PDB entry 4QZ4 | X-ray diffraction, 3.00 A resolution | chains L and V of the 28 polymer chains in the assembly

# Chain L
Molecule: Proteasome subunit beta type-6
Organism: Saccharomyces cerevisiae
Notes: EC 3.4.25.1
UniProtKB: P23724 (PSB6_YEAST); residues 1-222 here correspond to UniProt positions 20-241 (UniProt number = residue number + 19)
Chain sequence (222 residues; each row starts with the number of its first residue):
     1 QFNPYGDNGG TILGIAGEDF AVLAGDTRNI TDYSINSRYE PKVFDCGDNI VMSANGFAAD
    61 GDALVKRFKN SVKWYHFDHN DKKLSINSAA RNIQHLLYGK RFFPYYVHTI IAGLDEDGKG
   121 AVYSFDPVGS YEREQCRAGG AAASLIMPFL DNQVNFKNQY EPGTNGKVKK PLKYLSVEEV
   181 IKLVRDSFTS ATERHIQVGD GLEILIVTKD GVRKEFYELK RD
Ion coordination: Mg2+: Asp-222 (shared with Ile-163(V), Asp-166(V), Ser-169(V) of chain V)
Residues lining bound ligands: 04C (1,2,4-trideoxy-4-methyl-2-{[N-(morpholin-4-ylacetyl)-L-alanyl-O-methyl-L-tyrosyl]amino}-1-phenyl-D-xylitol): Arg-101, Asp-126, Pro-127, Val-128

# Chain V
Molecule: Proteasome subunit beta type-2
Organism: Saccharomyces cerevisiae
Notes: EC 3.4.25.1
UniProtKB: P25043 (PSB2_YEAST); residues 1-232 here correspond to UniProt positions 30-261 (UniProt number = residue number + 29)
Chain sequence (232 residues; row label = number of the first residue in the row):
     1 TTIVGVKFNN GVVIAADTRS TQGPIVADKN CAKLHRISPK IWCAGAGTAA DTEAVTQLIG
    61 SNIELHSLYT SREPRVVSAL QMLKQHLFKY QGHIGAYLIV AGVDPTGSHL FSIHAHGSTD
   121 VGYYLSLGSG SLAAMAVLES HWKQDLTKEE AIKLASDAIQ AGIWNDLGSG SNVDVCVMEI
   181 GKDAEYLRNY LTPNVREEKQ KSYKFPRGTT AVLKESIVNI CDIQEEQVDI TA
Unresolved in the structure: 223-232
Glycans and other covalent adducts: compound 04C linked to Thr-1
Ion coordination: Mg2+: Ile-163, Asp-166, Ser-169 (shared with Asp-222(L) of chain L)
Residues lining bound ligands:
  - 04C (1,2,4-trideoxy-4-methyl-2-{[N-(morpholin-4-ylacetyl)-L-alanyl-O-methyl-L-tyrosyl]amino}-1-phenyl-D-xylitol), molecule 1: Arg-19, Ser-20, Thr-21, Gln-22, Cys-31, Ala-32, Lys-33, Gly-45, Ala-46, Gly-47, Thr-48, Ala-49, Thr-52, Ser-129, Gly-168
  - 04C, molecule 2: His-114, His-116, Ser-118
Swiss-Prot annotation at these positions:
  - active site: Thr-1 (Nucleophile)

# How chain L and chain V interact
Contacting residue pairs (59; chain L residue first):
  Ile-30(L) / Leu-167(V)  hydrophobic
  Asp-32(L) / Leu-167(V)
  Tyr-33(L) / Gly-23(V)
  Tyr-33(L) / Asn-165(V)
  Tyr-33(L) / Asp-166(V)
  Tyr-33(L) / Leu-167(V)  hydrogen bond (backbone-backbone)
  Tyr-33(L) / Gly-168(V)
  Ile-35(L) / Trp-164(V)
  Ile-35(L) / Leu-167(V)  hydrophobic
  Arg-38(L) / Trp-164(V)  hydrogen bond (side chain-backbone)
  Arg-38(L) / Asn-165(V)
  Phe-149(L) / Tyr-203(V)
  Asn-152(L) / Phe-205(V)
  Gln-153(L) / Tyr-203(V)
  Gln-153(L) / Phe-205(V)
  Asn-158(L) / Thr-209(V)
  Gln-159(L) / Phe-205(V)
  Gln-159(L) / Thr-209(V)
  Tyr-160(L) / Thr-209(V)  hydrogen bond (backbone-backbone)
  Tyr-160(L) / Ala-211(V)  hydrophobic
  Pro-162(L) / Pro-206(V)  hydrophobic
  Pro-162(L) / Arg-207(V)
  Pro-162(L) / Gly-208(V)
  Gly-166(L) / Ala-211(V)
  Glu-179(L) / Lys-201(V)
  Lys-182(L) / Gln-200(V)
  Leu-183(L) / Tyr-203(V)
  Arg-185(L) / Glu-197(V)  salt bridge
  Arg-185(L) / Gln-200(V)
  Asp-186(L) / Lys-199(V)
  Asp-186(L) / Gln-200(V)  hydrogen bond (side chain-backbone)
  Asp-186(L) / Lys-201(V)  hydrogen bond (side chain-backbone)
  Asp-186(L) / Tyr-203(V)  hydrogen bond
  Thr-189(L) / Arg-196(V)  hydrogen bond
  Ser-190(L) / Arg-196(V)  hydrogen bond
  Glu-193(L) / Val-26(V)
  Glu-193(L) / Lys-29(V)  salt bridge
  Glu-193(L) / Arg-196(V)
  Arg-194(L) / Pro-24(V)
  Arg-194(L) / Ile-25(V)
  Arg-194(L) / Val-26(V)  hydrogen bond (backbone-backbone)
  Arg-194(L) / Ala-27(V)  hydrogen bond (side chain-backbone)
  Arg-194(L) / Lys-29(V)
  His-195(L) / Pro-24(V)
  His-195(L) / Ile-25(V)
  Ile-196(L) / Arg-19(V)
  Ile-196(L) / Pro-24(V)  hydrogen bond (backbone-backbone)
  Ile-196(L) / Val-26(V)  hydrophobic
  Ile-196(L) / Leu-167(V)
  Lys-220(L) / Asn-194(V)  hydrogen bond (side chain-backbone)
  Arg-221(L) / Trp-164(V)
  Asp-222(L) / Arg-19(V)  salt bridge
  Asp-222(L) / Ile-163(V)
  Asp-222(L) / Trp-164(V)
  Asp-222(L) / Asp-166(V)
  Asp-222(L) / Ser-169(V)
  Asp-222(L) / Gly-170(V)
  Asp-222(L) / Ser-171(V)  hydrogen bond (side chain-backbone)
  Asp-222(L) / Asn-194(V)
Also at the interface, not in a pair above, chain L (33 interface residues in all): Arg-28, Ser-34, Leu-145, Glu-161, Gly-163, Glu-218
Also at the interface, not in a pair above, chain V (33 interface residues in all): Thr-21, Asp-28, Ser-129, Val-195

# Overview
The chain L/chain V interface involves 33 residues from each chain; the contacts include 13 hydrogen bonds and
3 salt bridges. Among the polar pairs are Arg-185(L)/Glu-197(V), Glu-193(L)/Lys-29(V) and
Asp-222(L)/Arg-19(V). Ligands of chain L: compound 04C. Chain V binds compound 04C.
Chain L is Proteasome subunit beta type-6 and chain V is Proteasome subunit beta type-2, both from
Saccharomyces cerevisiae; the structure, yCP beta5-A49S mutant in complex with the epoxyketone inhibitor ONX
0914, was determined by X-ray diffraction (same publication as 4QUX, 4QUY, 4QV0, 4QV1, 4QV3, 4QV4 and 42
further entries).
